Entry 8JLB (electron microscopy, 2.36 A resolution); this record covers chains B and J of the 10 polymer chains in the assembly.

# Chain B
Protein: Histone H4
Source organism: Homo sapiens
UniProt: P62805 (H4_HUMAN); residues 0-102 here correspond to UniProt positions 1-103 (UniProt number = residue number + 1)
Sequence (106 residues; each row starts with the number of its first residue; numbers below 1 keep their minus sign (Gly-3 is residue -3)):
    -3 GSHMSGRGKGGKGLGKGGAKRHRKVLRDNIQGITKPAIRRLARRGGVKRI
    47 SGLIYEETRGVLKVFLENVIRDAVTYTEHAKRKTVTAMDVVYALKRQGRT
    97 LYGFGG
Unresolved in the structure: -3 to 24
Differences from the reference sequence: expression tag (-3 to -1)
Curated features (UniProtKB/Swiss-Prot):
  - DNA-binding region: Lys16 to Lys20
  - modified residue: Ser1 (N-acetylserine), Arg3 (Asymmetric dimethylarginine), Lys5 (N6-(2-hydroxyisobutyryl)lysine), Lys8 (N6-(2-hydroxyisobutyryl)lysine), Lys12 (N6-(2-hydroxyisobutyryl)lysine), Lys16 (N6-(2-hydroxyisobutyryl)lysine), Lys20 (N6,N6,N6-trimethyllysine), Lys31 (N6-(2-hydroxyisobutyryl)lysine), Lys44 (N6-(2-hydroxyisobutyryl)lysine), Ser47 (Phosphoserine), Tyr51 (Phosphotyrosine), Lys59 (N6-(2-hydroxyisobutyryl)lysine), Lys77 (N6-(2-hydroxyisobutyryl)lysine), Lys79 (N6-(2-hydroxyisobutyryl)lysine), Thr80 (Phosphothreonine), Tyr88 (Phosphotyrosine), Lys91 (N6-(2-hydroxyisobutyryl)lysine)
  - cross-link (Glycyl lysine isopeptide (Lys-Gly)): Lys12 (interchain with G-Cter in SUMO2), Lys20 (interchain with G-Cter in SUMO2), Lys31 (interchain with G-Cter in SUMO2), Lys59 (interchain with G-Cter in SUMO2), Lys79 (interchain with G-Cter in SUMO2), Lys91 (interchain with G-Cter in SUMO2)

# Chain J
Molecule: 145-nt DNA strand
Source organism: synthetic construct
Sequence (145 nucleotides; each row starts with the number of its first residue; numbers below 1 keep their minus sign (DA-72 is residue -72)):
   -72 ATCGATGTATATATCTGACACGTGCCTGGAGACTAGGGAGTAATCCCCTT
   -22 GGCGGTTAAAACGCGGGGGACAGCGCGTACGTGCGTTTAAGCGGTGCTAG
    28 AGCTGTCTACGACCAATTGAGCGGCCTCGGCACCGGGATTCTGAT

# Interface between chain B and chain J
Pairs across the interface (11; chain B residue first):
  Arg35(B) - DG8(J)  salt bridge to the phosphate
  Arg45(B) - DC7(J)  hydrogen bond to the sugar
  Arg45(B) - DG8(J)  phosphate contact
  Ile46(B) - DC7(J)  sugar contact
  Ile46(B) - DG8(J)  hydrogen bond to the phosphate
  Ser47(B) - DC7(J)  hydrogen bond to the phosphate
  Gly48(B) - DC7(J)  hydrogen bond to the phosphate
  Arg78(B) - DA28(J)  phosphate contact
  Lys79(B) - DG27(J)  salt bridge to the phosphate
  Lys79(B) - DA28(J)  hydrogen bond to the phosphate
  Thr80(B) - DA28(J)  hydrogen bond to the phosphate
Also at the interface, not in a pair above, chain B (9 interface residues in all): Lys77
Also at the interface, not in a pair above, chain J (5 interface residues in all): DG29

# In short
Chain B and chain J form an interface of 9 and 5 residues respectively, with 6 hydrogen bonds and 2 salt
bridges. Among the polar pairs are Arg45(B)-DC7(J), Ile46(B)-DG8(J) and Ser47(B)-DC7(J). From UniProt: a
DNA-binding region on chain B.
Here chain B is Histone H4 (Homo sapiens) and chain J is a 145-nt DNA strand (synthetic construct). Entry 8JLB
(Cryo-EM structure of the 145 bp human nucleosome containing H3.2 C110A mutant) was determined by electron
microscopy, deposited together with 8JL9, 8JLA and 8JLD.
